PDB entry 8W0I | electron microscopy, 3.50 A resolution | chains 4 and 7 of the 6 polymer chains in the assembly

# Chain 4
Molecule: DNA replication licensing factor MCM4
Source organism: Homo sapiens
Notes: EC 3.6.4.12
UniProtKB: P33991 (MCM4_HUMAN); residues 1-863 here = UniProt positions 1-863
Amino-acid sequence (866 residues; row label = number of the first residue in the row; numbers below 1 keep their minus sign (Ser-2 is residue -2)):
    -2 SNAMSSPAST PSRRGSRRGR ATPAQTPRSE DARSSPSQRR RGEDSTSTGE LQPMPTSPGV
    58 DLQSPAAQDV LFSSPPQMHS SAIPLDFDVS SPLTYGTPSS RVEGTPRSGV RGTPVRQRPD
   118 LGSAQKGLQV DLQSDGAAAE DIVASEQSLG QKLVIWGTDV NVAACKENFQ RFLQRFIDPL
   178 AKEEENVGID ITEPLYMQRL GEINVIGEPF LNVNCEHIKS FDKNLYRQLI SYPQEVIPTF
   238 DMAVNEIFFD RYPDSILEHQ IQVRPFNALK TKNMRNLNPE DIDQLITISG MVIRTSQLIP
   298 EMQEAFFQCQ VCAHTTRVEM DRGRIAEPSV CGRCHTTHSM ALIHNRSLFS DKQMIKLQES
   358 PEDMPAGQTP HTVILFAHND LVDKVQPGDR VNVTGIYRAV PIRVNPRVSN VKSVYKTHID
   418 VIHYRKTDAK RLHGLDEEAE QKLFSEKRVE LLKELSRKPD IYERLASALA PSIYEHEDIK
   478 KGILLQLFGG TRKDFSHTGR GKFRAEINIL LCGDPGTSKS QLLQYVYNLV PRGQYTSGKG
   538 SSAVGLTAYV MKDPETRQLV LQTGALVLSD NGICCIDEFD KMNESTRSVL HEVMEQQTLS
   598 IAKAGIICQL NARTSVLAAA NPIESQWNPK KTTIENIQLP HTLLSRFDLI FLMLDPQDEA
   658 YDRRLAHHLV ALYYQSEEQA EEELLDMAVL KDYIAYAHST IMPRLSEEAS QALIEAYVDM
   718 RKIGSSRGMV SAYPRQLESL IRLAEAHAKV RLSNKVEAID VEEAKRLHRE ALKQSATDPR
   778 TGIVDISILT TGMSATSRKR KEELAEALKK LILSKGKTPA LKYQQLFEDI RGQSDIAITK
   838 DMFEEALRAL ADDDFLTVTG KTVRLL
Unresolved in the structure: -2 to 150, 176-190, 425-438, 551-553, 672-681, 724-726, 776-863
Sequence notes: expression tag (-2 to 0); variant Met650 (Leu in P33991)
Ion coordination: Zn2+: Cys306, Cys309, Cys328, Cys331; Mg2+: Ser517 (together with ATP)
Small-molecule neighbours:
  - ATP (adenosine-5'-triphosphate), molecule 1: Ser469, Ile470, Tyr471, His473, Asp511, Pro512, Gly513, Thr514, Ser515, Lys516, Ser517, Gln518, Glu575, Asn618, Tyr658, Leu662, Leu666
  - ATP, molecule 2: Arg497, Glu592, Arg643, Pro731, Arg732, Glu735
UniProt features mapped onto this chain:
  - motif: Ser642 to Asp645 (Arginine finger)
  - binding site (ATP): Tyr471, Arg497, Lys516, Ser517, Asn618, Arg643, Arg732, Glu735
  - modified residue: Ser2 (N-acetylserine), Ser6 (Phosphoserine), Thr7 (Phosphothreonine), Thr19 (Phosphothreonine), Ser26 (Phosphoserine), Ser31 (Phosphoserine), Ser32 (Phosphoserine), Ser34 (Phosphoserine), Thr102 (Phosphothreonine), Ser105 (Phosphoserine), Thr110 (Phosphothreonine), Ser120 (Phosphoserine), Ser131 (Phosphoserine), Ser142 (Phosphoserine), Ser145 (Phosphoserine), Lys220 (N6-acetyllysine), Lys450 (N6-acetyllysine), Lys858 (N6-acetyllysine)
  - cross-link (Glycyl lysine isopeptide (Lys-Gly)): Lys439 (interchain with G-Cter in SUMO2), Lys798 (interchain with G-Cter in SUMO2)
  - natural variant: Met650 (L650M: this construct carries the variant)
  - mutagenesis: Gly364 (G364R: Reduced MCM complex DNA helicase activity. No effect on MCM complex formation. No effect on MCM complex ssDNA binding and ATPase activity)

# Chain 7
Molecule: DNA replication licensing factor MCM7
Source organism: Homo sapiens
Notes: EC 3.6.4.12
UniProtKB: P33993 (MCM7_HUMAN); residue numbers follow UniProt; this construct covers 1-719
Amino-acid sequence (719 residues; each row starts with the number of its first residue):
     1 MALKDYALEK EKVKKFLQEF YQDDELGKKQ FKYGNQLVRL AHREQVALYV DLDDVAEDDP
    61 ELVDSICENA RRYAKLFADA VQELLPQYKE REVVNKDVLD VYIEHRLMME QRSRDPGMVR
   121 SPQNQYPAEL MRRFELYFQG PSSNKPRVIR EVRADSVGKL VTVRGIVTRV SEVKPKMVVA
   181 TYTCDQCGAE TYQPIQSPTF MPLIMCPSQE CQTNRSGGRL YLQTRGSRFI KFQEMKMQEH
   241 SDQVPVGNIP RSITVLVEGE NTRIAQPGDH VSVTGIFLPI LRTGFRQVVQ GLLSETYLEA
   301 HRIVKMNKSE DDESGAGELT REELRQIAEE DFYEKLAASI APEIYGHEDV KKALLLLLVG
   361 GVDQSPRGMK IRGNINICLM GDPGVAKSQL LSYIDRLAPR SQYTTGRGSS GVGLTAAVLR
   421 DSVSGELTLE GGALVLADQG VCCIDEFDKM AEADRTAIHE VMEQQTISIA KAGILTTLNA
   481 RCSILAAANP AYGRYNPRRS LEQNIQLPAA LLSRFDLLWL IQDRPDRDND LRLAQHITYV
   541 HQHSRQPPSQ FEPLDMKLMR RYIAMCREKQ PMVPESLADY ITAAYVEMRR EAWASKDATY
   601 TSARTLLAIL RLSTALARLR MVDVVEKEDV NEAIRLMEMS KDSLLGDKGQ TARTQRPADV
   661 IFATVRELVS GGRSVRFSEA EQRCVSRGFT PAQFQAALDE YEELNVWQVN ASRTRITFV
Unresolved in the structure: 1-2, 114-117, 283-287, 308-318, 366-369, 407-412, 421-426, 646-719
Ion coordination: Zn2+: Cys184, Cys187, Cys206, Cys211; Mg2+: Ser388 (together with ATP)
Small-molecule neighbours:
  - ATP (adenosine-5'-triphosphate), molecule 1: Glu343, Ile344, Tyr345, His347, Pro383, Gly384, Val385, Ala386, Lys387, Ser388, Gln389, Asp445, Asn489, Leu533, His536, Ile537
  - ATP, molecule 2: Glu463, Arg514, Ala603, Arg604, Leu607
UniProt features mapped onto this chain:
  - motif: Ser513 to Asp516 (Arginine finger)
  - binding site (ATP): Tyr345, Gly384, Ala386, Lys387, Ser388, Asn489, Arg514, Arg604
  - modified residue: Ala2 (N-acetylalanine), Ser121 (Phosphoserine), Ser314 (Phosphoserine), Ser365 (Phosphoserine), Ser500 (Phosphoserine), Ser678 (Phosphoserine)
  - cross-link (Glycyl lysine isopeptide (Lys-Gly)): Lys15 (interchain with G-Cter in SUMO2), Lys28 (interchain with G-Cter in SUMO2)

# Chain 4 / chain 7 interface
Residue-residue contacts (79; chain 4 residue first):
  Trp153(4) - Tyr102(7)  hydrogen bond
  Trp153(4) - His105(7)
  Trp153(4) - Met109(7)  hydrophobic
  Trp153(4) - Glu190(7)
  Gly154(4) - Tyr102(7)
  Gly154(4) - His105(7)
  Thr155(4) - His105(7)  hydrogen bond (backbone-side chain)
  Tyr229(4) - Val98(7)  hydrophobic
  Tyr229(4) - Val101(7)
  Glu232(4) - Arg225(7)  salt bridge
  Arg272(4) - Arg263(7)
  Leu274(4) - Arg263(7)
  Asn275(4) - Lys231(7)
  Pro276(4) - Phe229(7)  hydrophobic
  Pro276(4) - Lys231(7)
  Glu277(4) - Asp97(7)
  Glu277(4) - Arg133(7)  salt bridge
  Ile279(4) - Thr224(7)
  Asp280(4) - Thr224(7)  hydrogen bond
  Asp280(4) - Arg225(7)
  Gln281(4) - Asp97(7)  hydrogen bond
  Gln281(4) - Val98(7)
  Arg319(4) - Tyr221(7)
  Gln355(4) - Gly473(7)
  Gln355(4) - Ile474(7)
  Gln365(4) - Gln266(7)
  Gln365(4) - Thr476(7)
  Gln365(4) - Thr477(7)  hydrogen bond (backbone-backbone)
  Thr366(4) - Leu429(7)
  Thr366(4) - Thr476(7)
  Pro367(4) - Ile474(7)
  Pro367(4) - Leu475(7)
  Pro367(4) - Thr476(7)
  Thr369(4) - Ile474(7)
  Ala396(4) - Thr224(7)
  Ser406(4) - Met201(7)
  Ser406(4) - Pro202(7)
  Asn407(4) - Phe200(7)
  Asn407(4) - Met201(7)
  Val408(4) - Thr199(7)
  Val408(4) - Phe200(7)  hydrogen bond (backbone-backbone)
  Lys409(4) - Pro198(7)
  Lys409(4) - Phe200(7)
  Ser410(4) - Lys176(7)  hydrogen bond
  Ser410(4) - Met177(7)  hydrogen bond (backbone-backbone)
  Ser410(4) - Ser197(7)
  Ser410(4) - Pro198(7)  hydrogen bond (side chain-backbone)
  Val411(4) - Pro175(7)
  Val411(4) - Lys176(7)
  Val411(4) - Phe232(7)  hydrophobic
  Tyr412(4) - Pro175(7)  hydrogen bond (backbone-backbone)
  Tyr412(4) - Met177(7)
  Tyr412(4) - Leu222(7)
  Tyr412(4) - Phe229(7)  hydrophobic
  Gly513(4) - Ser602(7)
  Gln521(4) - Gln464(7)
  Ser538(4) - Glu452(7)
  Ser538(4) - Ala453(7)
  Ser538(4) - Thr456(7)  hydrogen bond
  Ala540(4) - Leu475(7)  hydrophobic
  Ser622(4) - Ala598(7)
  Gln623(4) - Ala598(7)
  Asp652(4) - Arg589(7)  salt bridge
  Asp652(4) - Trp593(7)
  Gln654(4) - Trp593(7)
  Glu656(4) - Arg590(7)
  Asp659(4) - Val586(7)
  Asp659(4) - Arg589(7)  salt bridge
  Arg660(4) - Thr582(7)
  Arg660(4) - Val586(7)
  Ala663(4) - Thr582(7)
  Ala663(4) - Leu606(7)  hydrophobic
  His664(4) - Thr582(7)
  Val667(4) - Ala578(7)  hydrophobic
  Tyr670(4) - Ile371(7)  hydrophobic
  Tyr670(4) - Val573(7)  hydrophobic
  Tyr670(4) - Leu610(7)  hydrophobic
  Tyr671(4) - Val573(7)
  Tyr671(4) - Glu575(7)
Interface residues without a listed pair, chain 4 (49 interface residues in all): Asp156, Gln231, Arg291, Gly364, Val541, Leu666
Interface residues without a listed pair, chain 7 (61 interface residues in all): Arg106, Lys174, Ile195, Ile230, Gln364, Ser468, Ala472, Asp579, Tyr585, Arg604, Leu607, Thr614

# In short
Chain 4 and chain 7 form an interface of 49 and 61 residues respectively; the contacts include 11 hydrogen
bonds and 4 salt bridges. Polar contacts include Glu232(4)-Arg225(7), Glu277(4)-Arg133(7) and
Asp652(4)-Arg589(7). One ATP molecule is bound between chain 4 and chain 7.
Here chain 4 is DNA replication licensing factor MCM4 and chain 7 is DNA replication licensing factor MCM7,
both from Homo sapiens. Entry 8W0I (Cryo-EM structure of the human MCM2-7 heterohexamer) was determined by
electron microscopy (same publication as 8W0E, 8W0F, 8W0G and 9CAQ).
